PDB entry 8J7B | electron microscopy, 3.22 A resolution | chains A and B of the 16 polymer chains in the assembly

[Chain A]
Name: Photosystem I P700 chlorophyll a apoprotein A1
From: Arabidopsis thaliana
Notes: EC 1.97.1.12
Reference sequence: P56766 (PSAA_ARATH); residue numbers follow UniProt; this construct covers 1-750
Amino-acid sequence (750 residues; row label = number of the first residue in the row):
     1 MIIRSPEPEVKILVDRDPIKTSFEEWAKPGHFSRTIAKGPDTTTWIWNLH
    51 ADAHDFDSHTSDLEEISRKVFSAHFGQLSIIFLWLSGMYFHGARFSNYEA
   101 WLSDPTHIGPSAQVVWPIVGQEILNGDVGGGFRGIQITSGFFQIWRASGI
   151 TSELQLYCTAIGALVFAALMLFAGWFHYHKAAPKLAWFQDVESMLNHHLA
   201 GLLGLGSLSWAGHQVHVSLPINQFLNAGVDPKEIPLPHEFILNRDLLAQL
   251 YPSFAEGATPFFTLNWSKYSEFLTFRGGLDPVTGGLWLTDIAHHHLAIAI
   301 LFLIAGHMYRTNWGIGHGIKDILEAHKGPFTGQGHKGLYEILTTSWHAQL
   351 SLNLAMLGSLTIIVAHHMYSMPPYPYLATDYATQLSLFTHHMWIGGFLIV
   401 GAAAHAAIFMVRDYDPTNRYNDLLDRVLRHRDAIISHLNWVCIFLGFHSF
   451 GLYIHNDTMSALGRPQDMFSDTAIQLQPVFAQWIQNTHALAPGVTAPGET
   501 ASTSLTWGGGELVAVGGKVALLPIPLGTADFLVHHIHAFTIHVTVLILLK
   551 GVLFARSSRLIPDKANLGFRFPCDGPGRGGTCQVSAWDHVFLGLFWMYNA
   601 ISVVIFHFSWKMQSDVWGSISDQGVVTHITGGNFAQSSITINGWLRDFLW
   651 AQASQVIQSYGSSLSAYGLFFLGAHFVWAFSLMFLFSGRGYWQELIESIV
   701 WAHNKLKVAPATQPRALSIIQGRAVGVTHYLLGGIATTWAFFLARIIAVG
Disordered / not traced: 1-12, 750
Curated features (UniProtKB/Swiss-Prot):
  - binding site ([4Fe-4S] cluster): C573, C582
  - binding site (chlorophyll a'): H675
  - binding site (chlorophyll a): M683, Y691
  - binding site (phylloquinone): W692
Metal / ion sites: chlorophyll a Mg site 1 near Q121 (its only coordinating residue here); chlorophyll a Mg site 2 near T495 (its only coordinating residue here)
Small-molecule neighbours:
  - beta-carotene (BCR), molecule 1: W84, G201, L202, L205, G206, S209
  - beta-carotene (BCR), molecule 2: L85, T159, G162, A163, F166, L205, L208, S209
  - beta-carotene (BCR), molecule 3: L208, F261, I300, L303, I304, H307
  - beta-carotene (BCR), molecule 4: F261, W266, I300
  - beta-carotene (BCR), molecule 5: L338, I341, L342, A348, S351, L352, A406, F409
  - beta-carotene (BCR), molecule 6: A355, M356, S359, I399, A403, A406, L548, L549, V552
  - beta-carotene (BCR), molecule 7: F670, G673, F676, V677, L732, I735, A736, W739
  - chlorophyll a isomer (CL0): F450, Y453, I536, F539, T540, Y598, N599, V603, F606, I641, W644, L649, A653, F671, H675, W678, Y730, T737, T738, F741
  - chlorophyll a (CLA), molecule 1: V14, F71, F75, F166, L169, M170, F172, A173, F176, H177, A181, P183, W187
  - chlorophyll a (CLA), molecule 2: I19, K20, T21, S22, F23, E25, W26, H31, K69, S72, G76, I80, L171, G174, W175, Y178, H179
  - chlorophyll a (CLA), molecule 3: W26, H31, F32, L49, H50, A53, H54, F56, A73, G76, Q77, I80
  - chlorophyll a (CLA), molecule 4: W26, P29, W45, I46, W47, L49, H50
  - chlorophyll a (CLA), molecule 5: T43, I46, W47, I699, V700, H703, V708, P710, P714, R715
  - chlorophyll a (CLA), molecule 6: W47, F680, F684, L717, Q721, V725, T728, H729, L732
  - chlorophyll a (CLA), molecule 7: H50, A51, D52, A53, H54, D55, H347, L350, L354, F397, L398, V400, G401, A404, H405, I408, R412, F569, R570, W587, L594
  - chlorophyll a (CLA), molecule 8: H54, Q77, I80, I81, W84, L357, I394, F397, L398
  - chlorophyll a (CLA), molecule 9: H54, F56, V70, A73, H74, Q77, L78, I81, F82, L85, F166, W346, H347, Q349, L350, N353, L354, L357
  - chlorophyll a (CLA), molecule 10: L63, S67, F188, Q189, V191, M194, L195, H198, I319, L323, Y339, L342, T343, T344, S345, W346, Q349, L352, N353, M356, L357
  - chlorophyll a (CLA), molecule 11: F71, H74, F75, L78, M170, W187, F188, D190, S193, M194, H197, H198, L202
  - chlorophyll a (CLA), molecule 12: L83, W84, S86, G87, M88, F90, H91, F95, Q113, V114, W116
  - chlorophyll a (CLA), molecule 13: W84, M88, A112, Q113, I135, Q136, I137, T138, S139, A666, Y667, F670, W739, L743
  - chlorophyll a (CLA), molecule 14: W84, L85, S139, G140, F141, I144, L203, L357, L360, T361, V364, M368, Y374, L387, H390, H391, I394
  - chlorophyll a (CLA), molecule 15: W84, M88, T138, S139, F141, S386, T389, H390, W393, I394, F397, F670, I735, W739
  - chlorophyll a (CLA), molecule 16: Y89, S148, G149, I150, Q155, T159, G206, S209, W210, G212, H213, H216, V217, P237, I241
  - chlorophyll a (CLA), molecule 17: Q113, V114, V115, W116, I118, V119, Q121, L124, I135, A666, L669
  - chlorophyll a (CLA), molecule 18: A147, L202, L203, G206, S207, W210, Q214, L288, I291, H294, H295, I298, F302, L360, I363, V364, H367, M368, P373, Y374
  - chlorophyll a (CLA), molecule 19: L154, Q155, C158, L236, H238, I241, L242
  - chlorophyll a (CLA), molecule 20: W187, D190, S193, H197, T311, N312, W313
  - chlorophyll a (CLA), molecule 21: L195, L199, L203, L301, F302, A305, M308, Y309, I319, I322, L352, M356, L424, V427, V552
  - chlorophyll a (CLA), molecule 22: N196, H197, A200, G201, L205, L303, H307, Y309, T311, W313, I315
  - chlorophyll a (CLA), molecule 23: L208, S209, A211, G212, V215, H216, I241, R244, F254, G257, A258, Y269, F272, L273, L296
  - chlorophyll a (CLA), molecule 24: F261, W266, S267, Y269, S270, L273, F275, H293, L296, A297, I300, I304, G498
  - chlorophyll a (CLA), molecule 25: F261, F262, T263, L264
  - chlorophyll a (CLA), molecule 26: T274, F275, G277, G278, L286, D290, I291, H293, H294, A297, I298, L301, H367, M371, E499, S502, T503
  - chlorophyll a (CLA), molecule 27: F275, V494, T495, A496, P497, G498, E499
  - chlorophyll a (CLA), molecule 28: I304, H307, M308, G316, H317
  - chlorophyll a (CLA), molecule 29: M308, H317, D321, I322, A325, H326
  - chlorophyll a (CLA), molecule 30: I322, L323, H326, H335, L338, L342, N421, L423, L424, V427
  - chlorophyll a (CLA), molecule 31: H326, K327, P329, F330
  - chlorophyll a (CLA), molecule 32: F330, T331, L423, R426, V427, R429, H430, I434, H437
  - chlorophyll a (CLA), molecule 33: M356, S359, L360, I363, H366, H367, S370, M371, T503, S504, T506, W507
  - chlorophyll a (CLA), molecule 34: I362, I363, H366, M392, G396, I399, I541, T544, V545, L548, M597, I601
  - chlorophyll a (CLA), molecule 35: H366, Y369, M392, F480, A481, I484, Q485, W507, I524, L526, H534, H537, V604, H607, F608, M612
  - chlorophyll a (CLA), molecule 36: A433, H437, W440
  - chlorophyll a (CLA), molecule 37: I434, L438, W440, V441, A538, I541, H542, V545
  - chlorophyll a (CLA), molecule 38: S436, N439, W440, I443
  - chlorophyll a (CLA), molecule 39: N439, C442, I443, G446, F447, F450, F539, L546, I547, L592, W596
  - chlorophyll a (CLA), molecule 40: W440, I443, F444, F447, H448
  - chlorophyll a (CLA), molecule 41: V441, F444, L445, Q477, P478, V479, F480, A481, F531, H534, H535, A538, H542
  - chlorophyll a (CLA), molecule 42: F447, H448, G451, L452, I454, H455, T458, M459, R464, D467, F469
  - chlorophyll a (CLA), molecule 43: F450, I454, D457, F539, F595, W596, N599, I641, L645, W678, Y730
  - chlorophyll a (CLA), molecule 44: T458, A461, L462
  - chlorophyll a (CLA), molecule 45: W483, I484, T487, H488, A491, T495, A496, E499, S502, T503, W507
  - chlorophyll a (CLA), molecule 46: L645, L649, W650
  - chlorophyll a (CLA), molecule 47: Y660, L669, L672, G673, H675, F676, W678, A679
  - chlorophyll a (CLA), molecule 48: F676, A679, F680, L682, M683, F686, S687, Y691, W692, L695
  - chlorophyll a (CLA), molecule 49: I699, A702, H703, L706, V708
  - chlorophyll a (CLA), molecule 50: W701, A702, K705, L706
  - phylloquinone (PQN): W47, M683, F684, S687, G688, R689, W692, A716, L717, S718, G722
  - 4Fe-4S cluster (SF4): C573, G575, P576, C582, I719, R723

[Chain B]
Name: Photosystem I P700 chlorophyll a apoprotein A2
From: Arabidopsis thaliana
Notes: EC 1.97.1.12
Reference sequence: P56767 (PSAB_ARATH); residue numbers follow UniProt; this construct covers 1-734
Amino-acid sequence (734 residues; row label = number of the first residue in the row):
     1 MALRFPRFSQGLAQDPTTRRIWFGIATAHDFESHDDITEERLYQNIFASH
    51 FGQLAIIFLWTSGNLFHVAWQGNFETWVQDPLHVRPIAHAIWDPHFGQPA
   101 VEAFTRGGALGPVNIAYSGVYQWWYTIGLRTNEDLYTGALFLLFLSALSL
   151 IGGWLHLQPKWKPRVSWFKNAESRLNHHLSGLFGVSSLAWTGHLVHVAIP
   201 ASRGEYVRWNNFLNVLPHPQGLGPLFTGQWNLYAQNPDSSSHLFGTSQGS
   251 GTAILTLLGGFHPQTQSLWLTDMAHHHLAIAILFLIAGHMYRTNFGIGHS
   301 IKDLLEAHIPPGGRLGRGHKGLYDTINNSIHFQLGLALASLGVITSLVAQ
   351 HMYSLPAYAFIAQDFTTQAALYTHHQYIAGFIMTGAFAHGAIFFIRDYNP
   401 EQNEDNVLARMLDHKEAIISHLSWASLFLGFHTLGLYVHNDVMLAFGTPE
   451 KQILIEPIFAQWIQSAHGKTSYGFDVLLSSTSGPAFNAGRSIWLPGWLNA
   501 INENSNSLFLTIGPGDFLVHHAIALGLHTTTLILVKGALDARGSKLMPDK
   551 KDFGYSFPCDGPGRGGTCDISAWDAFYLAVFWMLNTIGWVTFYWHWKHIT
   601 LWQGNVSQFNESSTYLMGWLRDYLWLNSSQLINGYNPFGMNSLSVWAWMF
   651 LFGHLVWATGFMFLISWRGYWQELIETLAWAHERTPLANLIRWKDKPVAL
   701 SIVQARLVGLAHFSVGYIFTYAAFLIASTSGKFG
Disordered / not traced: 1-2
Curated features (UniProtKB/Swiss-Prot):
  - binding site ([4Fe-4S] cluster): C559, C568
  - binding site (chlorophyll a): H654, M662, Y670
  - binding site (phylloquinone): W671
Metal / ion sites: chlorophyll a Mg site 1 near Q53 (its only coordinating residue here); chlorophyll a Mg site 2 near D93 (its only coordinating residue here)
Small-molecule neighbours:
  - beta-carotene (BCR), molecule 1: I21, I25, I691
  - beta-carotene (BCR), molecule 2: L54, I57, F58, G181, L182, V185, S186
  - beta-carotene (BCR), molecule 3: L65, W123, W124, I127, G138, F141, L142, L145, W209, F212
  - beta-carotene (BCR), molecule 4: L188, L222, L225, I282, L285, I286, H289, I297
  - beta-carotene (BCR), molecule 5: F332, G335, L336, A339, V343, M383, A386, F387, G390, F393, F394, A538
  - beta-carotene (BCR), molecule 6: M411, V535, L539
  - beta-carotene (BCR), molecule 7: F428, H432, T433, L436, I455, F517, H521
  - beta-carotene (BCR), molecule 8: F431, L434, G435, V438
  - beta-carotene (BCR), molecule 9: V645, W648, M649, F652, I675, L678, F719
  - beta-carotene (BCR), molecule 10: T685, P686, L687
  - chlorophyll a isomer (CL0): L620, L624, W625
  - chlorophyll a (CLA), molecule 1: F5, F8, G24, I25, A28, H29, F31, H34, S49, I56
  - chlorophyll a (CLA), molecule 2: T18, I21, W22, I675, L678, H682, I691, R692, W693, K694, D695, P697, V698
  - chlorophyll a (CLA), molecule 3: W22, F652, L655, V656, T659, M662, F663, L700, V708, A711, H712, V715
  - chlorophyll a (CLA), molecule 4: I25, A26, T27, A28, H29, D30, H331, L334, L338, F381, I382, T384, G385, A388, H389, I392, R396, Y555, W573, F576
  - chlorophyll a (CLA), molecule 5: H29, F31, Y43, I46, S49, H50, Q53, L54, R174, H178, I330, H331, Q333, L334, A337, L338, L341
  - chlorophyll a (CLA), molecule 6: H29, Q53, I56, I57, W60, L341, F381, I382
  - chlorophyll a (CLA), molecule 7: F47, F51, L148, G152, L155, H156, W161, W167
  - chlorophyll a (CLA), molecule 8: F47, H50, F51, L54, W123, W167, F168, N170, S173, R174, H177, H178, G181, L182, F183, Y358
  - chlorophyll a (CLA), molecule 9: I57, W60, T61, S118, G119, W123, V185, S186, A189, L341, I344, T345, V348, M352, Y358, L371, H374, H375, I378, I382
  - chlorophyll a (CLA), molecule 10: F58, I127, G128, L129, D134, T137, G138, F141, L145, L148, S186, A189, W190, G192, H193, H196, V197, V207, R208, W209, F212
  - chlorophyll a (CLA), molecule 11: L59, W60, G63, F66, H67, W70, Q71, H89, A90, W92
  - chlorophyll a (CLA), molecule 12: W60, N64, V68, A88, H89, N114, I115, A116, Y117, S118, V120, V645, W646, M649, F719
  - chlorophyll a (CLA), molecule 13: W60, N64, Y117, S118, A370, T373, H374, Y377, I378, F381, M649, V715, I718, F719, Y721, A722, L725, I726
  - chlorophyll a (CLA), molecule 14: H89, A90, I91, W92, D93, H95, F96, F104, N114, S644, V645, W648
  - chlorophyll a (CLA), molecule 15: W123, T126, I127, F183, S186, S187, W190, M273, H276, H277, I280, I344, L347, V348, M352, A357, Y358
  - chlorophyll a (CLA), molecule 16: W167, N170, S173, H177, T293, N294, F295
  - chlorophyll a (CLA), molecule 17: A171, R174, L175, H178, L179, F183, I301, L305, Y323, I326, N327, L336, A337, S340, I344
  - chlorophyll a (CLA), molecule 18: L175, L179, L283, F284, A287, M290, Y291, I301, L304
  - chlorophyll a (CLA), molecule 19: N176, H177, S180, V185, L285, H289, Y291, T293, F295, I297
  - chlorophyll a (CLA), molecule 20: L188, A189, T191, G192, V195, H196, F212, L213, V215, L216, P217, H218, G221, L222, Y233, L278
  - chlorophyll a (CLA), molecule 21: L225, W230, N231, Y233, A234, L255, T256, L257, H275, L278, A279, I282, L283, I492
  - chlorophyll a (CLA), molecule 22: T256, L257, G259, G260, L268, D272, M273, H275, H276, A279, I280, L283, H351, L355, W493, W497
  - chlorophyll a (CLA), molecule 23: I286, A287, H289, M290, I297, G298, H299
  - chlorophyll a (CLA), molecule 24: M290, H299, D303, L304, A307, H308
  - chlorophyll a (CLA), molecule 25: L305, H308, L315, H319, L322, I326, F332, V407, L408, M411
  - chlorophyll a (CLA), molecule 26: A307, H308, I309, P310, P311, R314, L315
  - chlorophyll a (CLA), molecule 27: R314, L315, V407, R410, M411, H414, A417, I418, H421
  - chlorophyll a (CLA), molecule 28: L336, A339, S340, V343, L347, Q350, H351, Y353, S354, L355, L508, F509
  - chlorophyll a (CLA), molecule 29: V343, S346, L347, Q350, Q376, G380, M383, F387, L527, T530, T531, L534, M583, I587
  - chlorophyll a (CLA), molecule 30: Q350, Y353, Y372, Q376, F459, A460, I463, Q464, F509, L510, I512, H520, I523, L527, V590, Y593, W594, H598
  - chlorophyll a (CLA), molecule 31: A417, H421, W424
  - chlorophyll a (CLA), molecule 32: I418, H421, L422, W424, A524, H528, T531
  - chlorophyll a (CLA), molecule 33: S420, S423, W424, L427, F431
  - chlorophyll a (CLA), molecule 34: W424, L427, F428, F431, H432
  - chlorophyll a (CLA), molecule 35: S426, L427, G430, F431, L434, L525, T529, L532, I533, L578, F581, W582
  - chlorophyll a (CLA), molecule 36: F428, L429, E456, P457, I458, F459, A460, D516, F517, H520, H521, A524, H528
  - chlorophyll a (CLA), molecule 37: H432, G435, L436, V438, H439, V442, M443, K451, I453
  - chlorophyll a (CLA), molecule 38: T433, L434, Y437, V519, A522, L525, N585, W589, F592, L616, W619, L624, S628, I632, F650, H654, W657, Y717, T720, Y721, F724
  - chlorophyll a (CLA), molecule 39: L434, V438, D441, L525, F581, W582, N585, W589, L616, L620, W657
  - chlorophyll a (CLA), molecule 40: I458, F459, W462
  - chlorophyll a (CLA), molecule 41: W462, I463, A466, H467, L477, L478, W493, W497
  - chlorophyll a (CLA), molecule 42: L477, P484, A485, A488, I492, W493
  - chlorophyll a (CLA), molecule 43: W648, L651, F652, H654, L655, W657, A658
  - chlorophyll a (CLA), molecule 44: L655, A658, T659, F661, M662, I665, S666, Y670, W671, L674
  - chlorophyll a (CLA), molecule 45: L678, A681, H682, T685, A688, I691
  - chlorophyll a (CLA), molecule 46: W680, A681, R684, T685, P686
  - phylloquinone (PQN): W22, M662, F663, S666, W667, R668, W671, A699, L700, S701, A705
  - 4Fe-4S cluster (SF4): C559, G561, P562, T567, C568, W667, R706

[How chain A and chain B interact]
Contacting residue pairs (106; chain A residue first):
  V119(A) - F446(B)
  G120(A) - F446(B)
  Q121(A) - F446(B)
  I123(A) - F446(B)
  D432(A) - T677(B)
  A433(A) - W680(B)  hydrophobic
  I435(A) - L674(B)  hydrophobic
  S436(A) - A681(B)
  N439(A) - L674(B)
  N439(A) - L678(B)
  D457(A) - Y635(B)  hydrogen bond
  D457(A) - L651(B)
  S460(A) - Y635(B)
  A461(A) - M640(B)
  A461(A) - S644(B)  hydrogen bond (backbone-side chain)
  A461(A) - W648(B)
  L462(A) - H95(B)
  L462(A) - F96(B)  hydrophobic
  L462(A) - G97(B)  hydrogen bond (backbone-backbone)
  L462(A) - A100(B)
  G463(A) - P99(B)
  R464(A) - H95(B)  hydrogen bond (side chain-backbone)
  I547(A) - Y670(B)
  K550(A) - Y670(B)  hydrogen bond (side chain-backbone)
  K550(A) - E673(B)  salt bridge
  K550(A) - L674(B)
  S558(A) - E673(B)  hydrogen bond
  R559(A) - E676(B)
  L560(A) - Q672(B)
  L560(A) - E676(B)
  K564(A) - E673(B)  salt bridge
  C573(A) - P562(B)  hydrophobic
  G575(A) - P562(B)
  P576(A) - C559(B)  hydrophobic
  P576(A) - G561(B)
  R578(A) - R668(B)
  G579(A) - R668(B)  hydrogen bond (backbone-side chain)
  G580(A) - R668(B)  hydrogen bond (backbone-side chain)
  G580(A) - I702(B)
  C582(A) - W667(B)  hydrophobic
  C582(A) - R668(B)
  C582(A) - G669(B)  hydrogen bond (backbone-backbone)
  C582(A) - Y670(B)
  C582(A) - I702(B)  hydrophobic
  Q583(A) - I665(B)
  Q583(A) - W667(B)  hydrogen bond (side chain-backbone)
  Q583(A) - G669(B)
  Q583(A) - Y670(B)
  V584(A) - G669(B)
  H589(A) - Y670(B)
  L592(A) - Y670(B)  hydrophobic
  Q636(A) - P637(B)
  S637(A) - P637(B)
  N642(A) - I632(B)  hydrogen bond (side chain-backbone)
  N642(A) - Y635(B)  hydrogen bond (side chain-backbone)
  N642(A) - L651(B)
  R646(A) - I632(B)  hydrogen bond (side chain-backbone)
  R646(A) - Y635(B)  hydrogen bond (side chain-backbone)
  R646(A) - P637(B)
  W650(A) - W625(B)  hydrogen bond (side chain-backbone)
  W650(A) - S628(B)
  W650(A) - I632(B)  hydrophobic
  S654(A) - W625(B)
  I657(A) - M617(B)
  I657(A) - R621(B)
  I657(A) - W625(B)  hydrophobic
  Y660(A) - D441(B)  hydrogen bond
  Y660(A) - A445(B)  hydrophobic
  Y660(A) - M617(B)  hydrophobic
  G661(A) - A445(B)  hydrogen bond (backbone-backbone)
  S665(A) - A445(B)  hydrogen bond (side chain-backbone)
  G668(A) - M617(B)
  L669(A) - A445(B)  hydrophobic
  L672(A) - D441(B)
  L672(A) - M617(B)  hydrophobic
  L672(A) - L620(B)  hydrophobic
  L682(A) - F661(B)  hydrophobic
  L685(A) - L664(B)
  F686(A) - Y577(B)  hydrogen bond (backbone-side chain)
  F686(A) - F661(B)  hydrophobic
  F686(A) - L664(B)  hydrophobic
  F686(A) - I665(B)  hydrophobic
  S687(A) - L578(B)
  G688(A) - C568(B)
  G688(A) - D569(B)
  R689(A) - G565(B)  hydrogen bond (side chain-backbone)
  R689(A) - G566(B)  hydrogen bond (side chain-backbone)
  R689(A) - C568(B)  hydrogen bond (backbone-backbone)
  G690(A) - C568(B)  hydrogen bond (backbone-backbone)
  Y691(A) - I533(B)
  Y691(A) - K536(B)  hydrogen bond (backbone-side chain)
  Y691(A) - C568(B)
  Y691(A) - D569(B)  hydrogen bond (backbone-backbone)
  E694(A) - K536(B)  salt bridge
  E694(A) - S544(B)  hydrogen bond
  E694(A) - K550(B)  salt bridge
  E694(A) - I570(B)
  L695(A) - I419(B)  hydrophobic
  L695(A) - K536(B)
  E697(A) - K545(B)  hydrogen bond (side chain-backbone)
  E697(A) - L546(B)
  S698(A) - I419(B)
  W701(A) - E416(B)
  W701(A) - A417(B)  hydrophobic
  I719(A) - C568(B)  hydrophobic
  R723(A) - W667(B)
Also at the interface, not in a pair above, chain A (70 interface residues in all): T458, F554, T581, F591, F595, L645, V656, F676, W678, Q693
Also at the interface, not in a pair above, chain B (73 interface residues in all): S420, S423, L434, V442, L444, G447, K451, R564, T567, F581, Y615, S629, N633, N636, W657, S666, S701, F713

[Overview]
The interface between chain A and chain B involves 70 residues on one side and 73 on the other, with 27
hydrogen bonds and 4 salt bridges. Polar contacts include K550(A)-E673(B), K564(A)-E673(B) and
E694(A)-K536(B).
Chain A is Photosystem I P700 chlorophyll a apoprotein A1 and chain B is Photosystem I P700 chlorophyll a
apoprotein A2, both from Arabidopsis thaliana; the structure, Coordinates of Cryo-EM structure of the
Arabidopsis thaliana PSI in state 2 (PSI-ST2), was determined by electron microscopy together with 8J7A from
the same study.
